PDB entry 9FST | X-ray diffraction, 2.75 A resolution | chains R and S of the 28 polymer chains in the assembly

Chain R:
Protein: Proteasome subunit alpha type-5
Organism: Saccharomyces cerevisiae
UniProtKB: P32379 (PSA5_YEAST); residues -7 to 252 here correspond to UniProt positions 1-260 (UniProt number = residue number + 8)
Chain sequence (260 residues; row label = number of the first residue in the row; numbers below 1 keep their minus sign (Met-7 is residue -7)):
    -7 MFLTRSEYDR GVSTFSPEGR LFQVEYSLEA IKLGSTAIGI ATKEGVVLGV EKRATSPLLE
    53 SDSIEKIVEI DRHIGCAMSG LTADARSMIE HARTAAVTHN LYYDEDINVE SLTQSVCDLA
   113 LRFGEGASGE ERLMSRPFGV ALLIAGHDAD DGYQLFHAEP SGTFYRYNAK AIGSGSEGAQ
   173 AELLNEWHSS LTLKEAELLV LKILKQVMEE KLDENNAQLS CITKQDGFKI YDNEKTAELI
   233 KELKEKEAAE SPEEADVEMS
Not modelled in the structure: -7 to 0, 118-124, 243-252

Chain S:
Protein: Proteasome subunit alpha type-6
Organism: Saccharomyces cerevisiae
UniProtKB: P40302 (PSA6_YEAST); residues 0-233 here correspond to UniProt positions 1-234 (UniProt number = residue number + 1)
Chain sequence (234 residues; row label = number of the first residue in the row; numbering starts at 0):
     0 MFRNNYDGDT VTFSPTGRLF QVEYALEAIK QGSVTVGLRS NTHAVLVALK RNADELSSYQ
    60 KKIIKCDEHM GLSLAGLAPD ARVLSNYLRQ QCNYSSLVFN RKLAVERAGH LLCDKAQKNT
   120 QSYGGRPYGV GLLIIGYDKS GAHLLEFQPS GNVTELYGTA IGARSQGAKT YLERTLDTFI
   180 KIDGNPDELI KAGVEAISQS LRDESLTVDN LSIAIVGKDT PFTIYDGEAV AKYI
Not modelled in the structure: 0-2
Curated features (UniProtKB/Swiss-Prot):
  - modified residue: Ser13 (Phosphoserine)
  - cross-link: Lys190 (Glycyl lysine isopeptide (Lys-Gly) (interchain with G-Cter in ubiquitin))

How chain R and chain S interact:
Residue-residue contacts (47; chain R residue first):
  Arg2(R) - Gly7(S)
  Ser5(R) - Arg125(S)
  Thr6(R) - Gly7(S)  hydrogen bond (side chain-backbone)
  Thr6(R) - Gln20(S)
  Phe7(R) - Gln20(S)  hydrogen bond (backbone-side chain)
  Phe7(R) - Tyr23(S)
  Phe7(R) - Ala24(S)  hydrophobic
  Phe7(R) - Leu76(S)  hydrophobic
  Phe7(R) - Arg125(S)
  Phe7(R) - Pro126(S)
  Phe7(R) - Gly128(S)
  Ser8(R) - Tyr23(S)
  Pro9(R) - Tyr23(S)  hydrophobic
  Pro9(R) - Glu26(S)
  Glu10(R) - Glu26(S)
  Glu10(R) - Gln30(S)
  Gly11(R) - Tyr23(S)
  Gly11(R) - Ala27(S)
  Leu13(R) - Arg125(S)
  Gln106(R) - Arg81(S)  hydrogen bond
  Asp110(R) - Arg81(S)  salt bridge
  Leu113(R) - Pro78(S)  hydrophobic
  Leu113(R) - Asp79(S)
  Leu113(R) - Arg125(S)
  Ser153(R) - Pro78(S)
  Gly154(R) - Pro78(S)
  Thr155(R) - Gln59(S)
  Thr155(R) - Pro78(S)
  Phe156(R) - Gln59(S)
  Tyr157(R) - Arg50(S)  hydrogen bond (side chain-backbone)
  Tyr157(R) - Ala52(S)
  Tyr157(R) - Ser56(S)
  Tyr157(R) - Ser57(S)
  Tyr157(R) - Gln59(S)
  Arg158(R) - Ser56(S)
  Arg158(R) - Ser57(S)  hydrogen bond (backbone-backbone)
  Tyr159(R) - Ala52(S)
  Tyr159(R) - Asp53(S)
  Tyr159(R) - Leu55(S)
  Tyr159(R) - Ser56(S)
  Asn160(R) - Leu55(S)  hydrogen bond (backbone-backbone)
  Ala161(R) - Leu55(S)
  Gln172(R) - Asp53(S)
  Gln172(R) - Leu55(S)
  Leu175(R) - Leu55(S)
  Leu176(R) - Glu54(S)
  Leu176(R) - Leu55(S)  hydrophobic
Interface residues without a listed pair, chain R (26 interface residues in all): Gly3, Trp179
Interface residues without a listed pair, chain S (26 interface residues in all): Asp6, Asn51, Gly123, Gly124

In short:
The chain R/chain S interface involves 26 residues from each chain; the contacts include 6 hydrogen bonds and
1 salt bridge. Among the polar pairs are Asp110(R)-Arg81(S), Thr6(R)-Gly7(S) and Phe7(R)-Gln20(S).
Chain R is Proteasome subunit alpha type-5 and chain S is Proteasome subunit alpha type-6, both from
Saccharomyces cerevisiae; the structure, Yeast 20S proteasome with human beta1i (1-51) in complex with
epoxyketone inhibitor LU-001i, was determined by X-ray diffraction (same publication as 9FRW, 9FSU, 9FSV, 9FT0
and 9FT1).
